Entry 7TSU (X-ray diffraction, 1.75 A resolution); this record covers chain A.

[Chain A]
Protein: Cis-state rsEospa
Source organism: Lobophyllia hemprichii
Chain sequence (224 residues; row label = number of the first residue in the row; note: 2 numbers in that range are skipped by the numbering (no residue carries them; nothing is unmodelled there)):
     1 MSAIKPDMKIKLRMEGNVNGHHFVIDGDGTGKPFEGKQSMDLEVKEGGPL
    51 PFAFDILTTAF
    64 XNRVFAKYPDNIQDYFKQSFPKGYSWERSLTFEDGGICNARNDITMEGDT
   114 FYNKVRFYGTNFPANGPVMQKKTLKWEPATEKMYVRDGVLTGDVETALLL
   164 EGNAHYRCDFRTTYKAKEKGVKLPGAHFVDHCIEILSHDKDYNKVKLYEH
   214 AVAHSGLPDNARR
Not modelled in the structure: 1, 222-226
Modified / non-standard residues: PIA ([(4Z)-2-[(1S)-1-aminoethyl]-4-(4-hydroxybenzylidene)-5-oxo-4,5-dihydro-1H-imidazol-1-yl]acetic acid) at position 64
Glycans and other covalent adducts: covalent link F61-PIA_64
What the authors report for this chain:
  - conformationally variable residues: T159

[In short]
The paper reports conformational variability at T159.
Chain A is Cis-state rsEospa (Lobophyllia hemprichii); the structure, Room temperature rsEospa Cis-state
structure at pH 5.5, was determined by X-ray diffraction together with 7TSV, 7TSS and 7TSR from the same
study.
